5AFQ - chains A and D; structure by X-ray diffraction, 7.00 A resolution (low resolution: residue-level contacts below are approximate; hydrogen-bond / salt-bridge calls are withheld).

# Chain A
Name: DNA-directed RNA polymerase III subunit RPC3
Source organism: Homo sapiens
UniProt: Q9BUI4 (RPC3_HUMAN); numbering as in UniProt (aligned over 1-534)
Chain sequence (534 residues; row label = number of the first residue in the row):
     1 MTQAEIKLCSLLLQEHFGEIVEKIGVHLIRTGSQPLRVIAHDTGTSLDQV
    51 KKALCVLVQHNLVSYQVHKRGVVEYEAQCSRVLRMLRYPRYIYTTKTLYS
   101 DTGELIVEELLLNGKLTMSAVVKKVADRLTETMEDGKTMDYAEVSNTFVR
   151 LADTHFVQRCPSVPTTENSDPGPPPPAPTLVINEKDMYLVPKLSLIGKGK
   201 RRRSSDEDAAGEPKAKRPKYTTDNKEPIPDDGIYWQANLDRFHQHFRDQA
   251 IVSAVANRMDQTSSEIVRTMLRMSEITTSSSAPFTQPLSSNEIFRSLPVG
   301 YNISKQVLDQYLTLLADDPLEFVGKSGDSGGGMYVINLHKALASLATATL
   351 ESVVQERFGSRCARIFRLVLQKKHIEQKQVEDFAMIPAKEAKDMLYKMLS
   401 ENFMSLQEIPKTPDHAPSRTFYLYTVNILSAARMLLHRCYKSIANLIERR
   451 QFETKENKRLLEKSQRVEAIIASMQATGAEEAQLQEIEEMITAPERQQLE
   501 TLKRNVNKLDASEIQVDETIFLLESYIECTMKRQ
Disordered / not traced: 164-230, 404-425, 533-534

# Chain D
Name: RPC32 beta (RPC7L)
Source organism: Homo sapiens
Chain sequence (218 residues; row label = number of the first residue in the row; numbers below 1 keep their minus sign (UNK-15 is residue -15); X marks 218 residues of unknown identity (built as UNK)):
   -15 XXXXXXXXXXXXXXXXXXXXXXXXXXXXXXXXXXXX
   140 XXXXXXXXXXXXXXXXX
    21 XXXXXXXXXXXXXXXXXXXXXXXXXXXXXXXXXXXXXXXXXXXXXXXXXX
    71 XXXXXXXXXXXXXXXXXXXXXXXXXXXXXXXXXXXXXXXXXXXXXXXXXX
   121 XXXXXXXXXXXXXXXXXXX
   157 XXXXXXXXXXXXXXXXXXXXXXXXXXXXXXXXXXXXXXXXXXXXXX
Disordered / not traced: 21-139, 157-202

# Interface between chain A and chain D
Chain A residues in contact with chain D, 31 residues: Glu15, His16, Phe17, Lys51, Cys55, Val56, Gln59, His60, Tyr65, Val67, Gly71, Val73, Tyr75, Pro89, Tyr93, Leu112, Asn113, Met118, Tyr141, Val149, Ala152, Asp153, His155, Val157, Gln158, Arg159, Pro161, Tyr234, Trp235, Asp510, Ile514

# In short
No residue of chain A is in contact with chain D.
Chain A is DNA-directed RNA polymerase III subunit RPC3 and chain D is RPC32 beta (RPC7L), both from Homo
sapiens; the structure, Crystal structure of RPC62 - RPC32 beta, was determined by X-ray diffraction.
